6K1K - chains F and I of the 10 polymer chains in the assembly; structure by X-ray diffraction, 2.20 A resolution.

Chain F:
Protein: Histone H4
Source organism: Homo sapiens
UniProt: P62805 (H4_HUMAN); residues 0-102 here correspond to UniProt positions 1-103 (UniProt number = residue number + 1)
Amino-acid sequence (106 residues; numbered -3 to 102; the number before each row is that of its first residue; numbers below 1 keep their minus sign (Gly-3 is residue -3)):
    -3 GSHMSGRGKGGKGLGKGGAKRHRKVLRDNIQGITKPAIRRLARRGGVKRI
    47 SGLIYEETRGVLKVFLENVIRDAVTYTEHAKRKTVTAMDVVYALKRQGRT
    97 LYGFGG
Not modelled in the structure: -3 to 21
Construct notes: expression tag (-3 to -1)

Chain I:
Molecule: 145-nt DNA strand
Source organism: Homo sapiens
Sequence (145 nucleotides; numbered -72 to 72; the number before each row is that of its first residue; numbers below 1 keep their minus sign (DA-72 is residue -72)):
   -72 ATCACAATCCCGGTGCCGAGGCCGCTCAATTGGTCGTAGACAGCTCTAGC
   -22 ACCGCTTAAACGCACGTACGGAATCCGTACGTGCGTTTAAGCGGTGCTAG
    28 AGCTGTCTACGACCAATTGAGCGGCCTCGGCACCGGGATTGTGAT
Bound ions: Mn2+ site 1 near DG-61 (its only coordinating residue here); Mn2+ site 2 near DG-53 (its only coordinating residue here); Mn2+ site 3 near DG-34 (its only coordinating residue here); K+: DT-26, DA-25; Mn2+ site 4 near DG-3 (its only coordinating residue here); Mn2+ site 5 near DG50 (its only coordinating residue here); Mn2+ site 6 near DG62 (its only coordinating residue here)

Interface between chain F and chain I:
Pairs across the interface - 11 pairs, chain F then chain I:
  Arg35(F) with DG8(I), salt bridge to the phosphate
  Arg45(F) with DC7(I), hydrogen bond to the sugar; DG8(I), phosphate contact
  Ile46(F) with DC7(I), sugar contact; DG8(I), hydrogen bond to the phosphate
  Ser47(F) with DC7(I), phosphate contact
  Gly48(F) with DC7(I), hydrogen bond to the phosphate
  Arg78(F) with DA28(I), phosphate contact
  Lys79(F) with DG27(I), salt bridge to the phosphate; DA28(I), hydrogen bond to the phosphate
  Thr80(F) with DA28(I), hydrogen bond to the phosphate
Interface residues without a listed pair, chain F (11 interface residues in all): Arg39, Lys44, Lys77
Interface residues without a listed pair, chain I (6 interface residues in all): DA6, DT9

Overview:
11 residues of chain F and 6 residues of chain I are in contact, with 5 hydrogen bonds and 2 salt bridges.
Polar pairs include Arg45(F)-DC7(I), Ile46(F)-DG8(I) and Gly48(F)-DC7(I). The K+ site is built by DT-26(I) and
DA-25(I).
Here chain F is Histone H4 and chain I is a 145-nt DNA strand, both from Homo sapiens. Entry 6K1K (Human
nucleosome core particle with H2A.X S139E variant) was determined by X-ray diffraction, deposited together
with 6IPU, 6JXD, 6K1I and 6K1J.
